Entry 1CM1 (X-ray diffraction, 2.00 A resolution); this record covers chains A and B.

# Chain A
Molecule: Calmodulin
Source organism: Bos taurus
Reference sequence: P02593 (CALM_HUMAN); residue numbers follow UniProt; this construct covers 1-148
Chain sequence (148 residues; each row starts with the number of its first residue):
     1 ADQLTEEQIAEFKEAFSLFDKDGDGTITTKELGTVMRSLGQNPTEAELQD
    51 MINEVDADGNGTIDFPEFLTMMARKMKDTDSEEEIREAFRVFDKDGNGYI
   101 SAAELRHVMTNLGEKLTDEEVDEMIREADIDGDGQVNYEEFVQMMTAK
Not modelled in the structure: 1-3, 147-148
Ion coordination: Ca2+ site 1: Asp20, Asp22, Asp24, Thr26, Glu31; Ca2+ site 2: Asp56, Asp58, Asn60, Thr62, Glu67; Ca2+ site 3: Asp93, Asp95, Asn97, Tyr99, Glu104; Ca2+ site 4: Asp129, Asp131, Asp133, Gln135, Glu140; Ca2+ site 5: Asp133, Gln135

# Chain B
Molecule: Calmodulin-dependent protein kinase II-alpha
Source organism: Bos taurus
Notes: EC 2.7.1.123; fragment: calmodulin binding domain, residues 290 - 314
Reference sequence: P11275 (KCC2A_RAT); residues 290-314 here = UniProt positions 290-314
Chain sequence (25 residues; numbered 290 to 314; the number before each row is that of its first residue):
   290 LKKFNARRKLKGAILTTMLATRNFS
Not modelled in the structure: 290-292, 311-314
Curated features (UniProtKB/Swiss-Prot):
  - region: Leu290 to Lys300 (Calmodulin-binding), Thr310 to Ser314 (Interaction with BAALC)

# Interface between chain A and chain B
Residue-residue contacts (49; chain A residue first):
  Glu7(A) - Arg297(B)  salt bridge
  Ala10(A) - Arg297(B)
  Glu11(A) - Arg297(B)  salt bridge
  Glu11(A) - Lys300(B)  salt bridge
  Glu11(A) - Gly301(B)
  Phe12(A) - Leu304(B)  hydrophobic
  Glu14(A) - Arg297(B)
  Glu14(A) - Lys298(B)  salt bridge
  Glu14(A) - Gly301(B)
  Ala15(A) - Gly301(B)
  Ala15(A) - Thr305(B)  hydrogen bond (backbone-side chain)
  Leu18(A) - Gly301(B)
  Leu18(A) - Ala302(B)  hydrophobic
  Leu18(A) - Thr305(B)
  Phe19(A) - Thr305(B)
  Phe19(A) - Leu308(B)  hydrophobic
  Met36(A) - Ala309(B)
  Leu39(A) - Thr306(B)
  Leu39(A) - Ala309(B)  hydrophobic
  Gln41(A) - Ala309(B)
  Gln41(A) - Thr310(B)
  Met72(A) - Leu304(B)  hydrophobic
  Glu84(A) - Met307(B)
  Glu87(A) - Thr310(B)
  Ala88(A) - Thr306(B)
  Phe92(A) - Ala302(B)
  Phe92(A) - Ile303(B)  hydrophobic
  Phe92(A) - Thr306(B)
  Met109(A) - Lys298(B)
  Met109(A) - Ala302(B)  hydrophobic
  Leu112(A) - Ala302(B)  hydrophobic
  Glu114(A) - Lys298(B)
  Glu120(A) - Phe293(B)
  Glu123(A) - Ala295(B)
  Met124(A) - Phe293(B)  hydrophobic
  Met124(A) - Ala295(B)
  Met124(A) - Leu299(B)
  Glu127(A) - Ala295(B)
  Glu127(A) - Arg296(B)  salt bridge
  Ala128(A) - Leu299(B)  hydrophobic
  Phe141(A) - Ile303(B)  hydrophobic
  Met144(A) - Arg296(B)  hydrogen bond
  Met144(A) - Leu299(B)  hydrophobic
  Met144(A) - Lys300(B)
  Met144(A) - Ile303(B)  hydrophobic
  Met145(A) - Lys300(B)
  Met145(A) - Ile303(B)  hydrophobic
  Met145(A) - Leu304(B)  hydrophobic
  Met145(A) - Met307(B)  hydrophobic
Also at the interface, not in a pair above, chain A (34 interface residues in all): Val35, Phe68, Lys75, Ile85, Val91, Leu105, Leu116

# In short
Chain A and chain B form an interface of 34 and 17 residues respectively; the contacts include 2 hydrogen
bonds and 5 salt bridges. Among the polar pairs are Glu7(A)-Arg297(B), Glu11(A)-Arg297(B) and
Glu11(A)-Lys300(B). Asp20(A), Asp22(A), Asp24(A), Thr26(A) and Glu31(A) form the Ca2+ site 1.
Chain A is Calmodulin and chain B is Calmodulin-dependent protein kinase II-alpha, both from Bos taurus; the
structure, Motions of calmodulin-single-conformer refinement, was determined by X-ray diffraction together
with 1CM4 from the same study.
